Entry 8TYS (X-ray diffraction, 2.90 A resolution); this record covers chains D and E of the 6 polymer chains in the assembly.

Chain D:
Molecule: Collagen alpha-1(IV) chain
Organism: Drosophila melanogaster
Reference sequence: P08120 (CO4A1_DROME); residues 0-229 here correspond to UniProt positions 1550-1779 (UniProt number = residue number + 1550)
Sequence (230 residues; each row starts with the number of its first residue; numbering starts at 0):
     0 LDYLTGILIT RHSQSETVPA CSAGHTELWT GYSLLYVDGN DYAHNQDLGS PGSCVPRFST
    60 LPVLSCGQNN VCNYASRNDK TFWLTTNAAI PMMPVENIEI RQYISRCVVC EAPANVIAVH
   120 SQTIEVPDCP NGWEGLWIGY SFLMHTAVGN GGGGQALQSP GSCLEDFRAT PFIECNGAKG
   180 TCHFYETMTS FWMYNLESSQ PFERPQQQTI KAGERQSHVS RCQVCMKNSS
Disordered / not traced: 0-2, 229
Disulfide bonds: Cys20-Cys109, Cys53-Cys106, Cys65-Cys71, Cys128-Cys224, Cys162-Cys221, Cys174-Cys181
What the authors report for this chain:
  - binding site for chloride ion: Ala74 to Asp78

Chain E:
Molecule: Collagen IV, chain Viking
Organism: Drosophila melanogaster
Reference sequence: Q9VMV5 (Q9VMV5_DROME); residues 0-229 here correspond to UniProt positions 1510-1739 (UniProt number = residue number + 1510)
Sequence (230 residues; each row starts with the number of its first residue; numbering starts at 0):
     0 APKSRGFIFA RHSQSVHVPQ CPANTNLLWE GYSLSGNVAA SRAVGQDLGQ SGSCMMRFTT
    60 MPYMLCDITN VCHFAQNNDD SLWLSTAEPM PMTMTPIQGR DLMKYISRCV VCETTTRIIA
   120 LHSQSMSIPD CPGGWEEMWT GYSYFMSTLD NVGGVGQNLV SPGSCLEEFR AQPVIECHGH
   180 GRCNYYDALA SFWLTVIEEQ DQFVQPRQQT LKADFTSKIS RCTVCRRRGN
Disordered / not traced: 0-2, 228-229
Disulfide bonds: Cys20-Cys111, Cys53-Cys108, Cys65-Cys71, Cys130-Cys224, Cys164-Cys221, Cys176-Cys182
What the authors report for this chain:
  - binding site for chloride ion: Arg181

How chain D and chain E interact:
Contacting residue pairs (103; chain D residue first):
  Thr4(D) - Arg4(E)  hydrogen bond
  Ala42(D) - Arg41(E)
  Ala113(D) - Arg4(E)
  Asn114(D) - Arg4(E)  hydrogen bond (backbone-backbone)
  Asn114(D) - Gly5(E)
  Ile116(D) - Ile7(E)  hydrophobic
  Val118(D) - Trp28(E)  hydrophobic
  Gln121(D) - Met54(E)
  Gln121(D) - Met55(E)  hydrogen bond (side chain-backbone)
  Gln121(D) - Arg56(E)  hydrogen bond (side chain-backbone)
  Pro129(D) - Leu27(E)  hydrophobic
  Trp132(D) - Gly5(E)
  Trp132(D) - Ile7(E)  hydrophobic
  Trp132(D) - Glu112(E)  hydrogen bond
  Leu142(D) - Asn36(E)
  Leu142(D) - Gln45(E)
  Leu142(D) - Tyr62(E)  hydrophobic
  Met143(D) - Ala38(E)  hydrophobic
  Met143(D) - Arg41(E)
  Met143(D) - Val43(E)  hydrophobic
  Thr145(D) - Ala39(E)
  Gly148(D) - Ala39(E)
  Asn149(D) - Ala39(E)
  Asn149(D) - Ser40(E)
  Asn149(D) - Arg41(E)  hydrogen bond (backbone-side chain)
  Gly151(D) - Arg41(E)  hydrogen bond (backbone-side chain)
  Gly152(D) - Arg41(E)
  Gly152(D) - Val43(E)
  Gly153(D) - Val43(E)
  Gln154(D) - Gln45(E)  hydrogen bond (backbone-side chain)
  Ala155(D) - Gln45(E)
  Ala155(D) - Gln49(E)
  Leu156(D) - Leu33(E)  hydrophobic
  Leu156(D) - Gln45(E)  hydrogen bond (backbone-side chain)
  Leu156(D) - Gly51(E)
  Leu156(D) - Met54(E)  hydrophobic
  Gln157(D) - Ile7(E)
  Gln157(D) - Gln49(E)
  Gln157(D) - Ser50(E)  hydrogen bond (side chain-backbone)
  Gln157(D) - Gly51(E)
  Ala168(D) - Cys65(E)
  Ala168(D) - Asp66(E)
  Tyr184(D) - Ile67(E)
  Glu185(D) - Ile67(E)
  Thr188(D) - Cys65(E)
  Ser189(D) - Met63(E)
  Ser189(D) - Leu64(E)
  Ser189(D) - Cys65(E)  hydrogen bond (backbone-backbone)
  Phe190(D) - Ala38(E)  hydrophobic
  Phe190(D) - Tyr62(E)  hydrophobic
  Phe190(D) - Met63(E)
  Phe190(D) - Leu64(E)  hydrophobic
  Trp191(D) - Tyr62(E)
  Trp191(D) - Met63(E)  hydrogen bond (backbone-backbone)
  Met192(D) - Pro61(E)
  Tyr193(D) - Pro61(E)  hydrogen bond (backbone-backbone)
  Tyr193(D) - Tyr62(E)
  Tyr193(D) - Met63(E)  hydrophobic
  Tyr193(D) - Phe73(E)  hydrophobic
  Leu195(D) - Arg56(E)  hydrogen bond (backbone-side chain)
  Leu195(D) - Thr58(E)
  Ser198(D) - Arg56(E)  hydrogen bond (backbone-side chain)
  Gln199(D) - Arg99(E)
  Pro200(D) - Phe57(E)
  Phe201(D) - Tyr31(E)
  Phe201(D) - Phe57(E)  hydrophobic
  Phe201(D) - Gly98(E)
  Phe201(D) - Arg99(E)
  Phe201(D) - Leu101(E)  hydrophobic
  Phe201(D) - Met102(E)
  Arg203(D) - Gln97(E)
  Arg203(D) - His179(E)  hydrogen bond (side chain-backbone)
  Pro204(D) - Thr59(E)
  Pro204(D) - Phe73(E)  hydrophobic
  Pro204(D) - Gly178(E)
  Pro204(D) - Gly180(E)
  Gln205(D) - Phe73(E)
  Gln206(D) - Phe73(E)
  Gln206(D) - Ala74(E)
  Gln206(D) - Gln75(E)
  Gln207(D) - Cys71(E)
  Gln207(D) - His72(E)
  Gln207(D) - Phe73(E)  hydrogen bond (backbone-backbone)
  Gln207(D) - Gln75(E)
  Thr208(D) - Cys71(E)
  Thr208(D) - His72(E)  hydrogen bond
  Thr208(D) - Gln75(E)  hydrogen bond
  Ile209(D) - Val70(E)
  Ile209(D) - Cys71(E)  hydrogen bond (backbone-backbone)
  Lys210(D) - Asn69(E)
  Ala211(D) - Asn69(E)  hydrogen bond (backbone-backbone)
  Arg214(D) - Met63(E)
  Arg214(D) - Asn69(E)  hydrogen bond
  Arg214(D) - Val70(E)
  Arg214(D) - Cys71(E)
  His217(D) - Met63(E)
  Val218(D) - Met63(E)  hydrophobic
  Lys226(D) - Ser3(E)
  Lys226(D) - Arg4(E)
  Lys226(D) - Gly5(E)
  Lys226(D) - Glu112(E)  salt bridge
  Asn227(D) - Ser3(E)
  Ser228(D) - Ser3(E)
Interface residues without a listed pair, chain D (64 interface residues in all): Ile6, Asn44, Ile89, Pro112, Ala117, Ser120, Thr122, Asn130, Gly150, Phe166, Thr169, Phe183, Met187, Glu202
Interface residues without a listed pair, chain E (51 interface residues in all): Phe6, Met60, Asp78, Arg116

In short:
Chain D and chain E form an interface of 64 and 51 residues respectively; the contacts include 22 hydrogen
bonds and 1 salt bridge. Polar pairs include Lys226(D)-Glu112(E), Thr4(D)-Arg4(E) and Gln121(D)-Met55(E). The
paper reports a binding site for chloride ion at Ala74(D) and Arg181(E).
Chain D is Collagen alpha-1(IV) chain and chain E is Collagen IV, chain Viking, both from Drosophila
melanogaster; the structure, Adaptive mechanism of collagen IV scaffold assembly in Drosophila: crystal
structure of tissue-extracted NC1 hexamer, was determined by X-ray diffraction.
